PDB entry 8OZG | electron microscopy, 3.37 A resolution | chains H and O of the 16 polymer chains in the assembly

== Chain H ==
Protein: TIR domain-containing protein
Organism: Maribacter polysiphoniae
Reference sequence: A0A316E683 (A0A316E683_9FLAO); numbering as in UniProt (aligned over 1-452)
Sequence (452 residues; row label = number of the first residue in the row):
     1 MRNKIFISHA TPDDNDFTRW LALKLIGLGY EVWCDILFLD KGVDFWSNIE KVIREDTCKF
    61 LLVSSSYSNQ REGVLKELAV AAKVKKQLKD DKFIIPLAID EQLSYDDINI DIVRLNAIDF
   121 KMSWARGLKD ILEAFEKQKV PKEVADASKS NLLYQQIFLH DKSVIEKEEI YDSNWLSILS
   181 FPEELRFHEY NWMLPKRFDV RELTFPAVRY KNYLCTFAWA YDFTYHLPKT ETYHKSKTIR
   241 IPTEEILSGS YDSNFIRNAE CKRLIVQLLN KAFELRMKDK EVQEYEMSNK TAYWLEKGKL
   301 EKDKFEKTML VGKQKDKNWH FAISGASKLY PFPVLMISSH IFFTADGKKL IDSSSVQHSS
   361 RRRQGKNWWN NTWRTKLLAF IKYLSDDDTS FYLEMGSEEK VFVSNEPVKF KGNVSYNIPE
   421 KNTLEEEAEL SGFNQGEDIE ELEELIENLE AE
Disordered / not traced: 419-452
Small-molecule neighbours: Adenosine-5-Diphosphoribose (AR6; [(2R,3S,4R,5R)-5-(6-aminopurin-9-yl)-3,4-dihydroxy-oxolan-2-yl]methyl [hydroxy-[[(2R,3S,4R,5S)-3,4,5-trihydroxyoxolan-2-yl]methoxy]phosphoryl] hydrogen phosphate): His9, Ala10, Thr11, Pro12, Asp35, Phe45, Trp46, Ile49, Arg71, Glu72, Gly73, Val74, Glu77
Reported in the primary citation:
  - binding site for Adenosine-5-Diphosphoribose: Phe45, Tyr105
  - catalytic residues: Glu77 (citing earlier work)

== Chain O ==
Molecule: 18-nt RNA strand
Sequence (18 nucleotides; numbered 1 to 18; the number before each row is that of its first residue):
     1 UUUUUUUUUU UUUUUUUU

== Chain H / chain O interface ==
Pairs across the interface - 19 pairs, chain H then chain O:
  Lys196(H) with U18(O), sugar contact
  Arg209(H) with U18(O), sugar contact
  Tyr210(H) with U17(O), sugar contact
  Lys211(H) with U17(O), hydrogen bond to the sugar; U18(O), sugar contact
  Glu260(H) with U16(O), hydrogen bond to the sugar
  Tyr285(H) with U9(O), hydrogen bond to the phosphate
  Met287(H) with U8(O), phosphate contact; U9(O), phosphate contact
  Ser288(H) with U9(O), hydrogen bond to the base; U10(O), hydrogen bond to the phosphate
  His340(H) with U8(O), salt bridge to the phosphate
  Ser354(H) with U8(O), sugar contact; U9(O), hydrogen bond to the phosphate
  Gln357(H) with U8(O), hydrogen bond to the sugar; U9(O), hydrogen bond to the phosphate
  His358(H) with U8(O), sugar contact
  Arg361(H) with U7(O), hydrogen bond to the sugar
  Arg362(H) with U6(O), hydrogen bond to the base
Also at the interface, not in a pair above, chain H (15 interface residues in all): Lys290

== Summary ==
15 residues of chain H and 8 residues of chain O are in contact, with 10 hydrogen bonds and 1 salt bridge.
Polar pairs include Ser288(H)-U9(O), Arg362(H)-U6(O) and Lys211(H)-U17(O). Chain H binds
Adenosine-5-Diphosphoribose. From the paper: the catalytic residue Glu77(H); a binding site for
Adenosine-5-Diphosphoribose at Phe45(H) and Tyr105(H).
Here chain H is TIR domain-containing protein (Maribacter polysiphoniae) and chain O is an 18-nt RNA strand.
Entry 8OZG (cryoEM structure of SPARTA complex Tetramer Post-NAD cleavage-1) was determined by electron
microscopy together with 8OZ6, 8OZC, 8OZD, 8OZE, 8OZF and 8OZI from the same study.
